7QPG - chains W and X of the 6 polymer chains in the assembly; structure by electron microscopy, 3.90 A resolution.

== Chain W (and X) ==
Protein: Centromere/kinetochore protein zw10 homolog
Source organism: Homo sapiens
Notes: chain X of this document is another copy of the same molecule, construct and numbering; everything in this record applies to it too
Reference sequence: O43264 (ZW10_HUMAN); residues 1-779 here = UniProt positions 1-779
Amino-acid sequence (779 residues; each row starts with the number of its first residue):
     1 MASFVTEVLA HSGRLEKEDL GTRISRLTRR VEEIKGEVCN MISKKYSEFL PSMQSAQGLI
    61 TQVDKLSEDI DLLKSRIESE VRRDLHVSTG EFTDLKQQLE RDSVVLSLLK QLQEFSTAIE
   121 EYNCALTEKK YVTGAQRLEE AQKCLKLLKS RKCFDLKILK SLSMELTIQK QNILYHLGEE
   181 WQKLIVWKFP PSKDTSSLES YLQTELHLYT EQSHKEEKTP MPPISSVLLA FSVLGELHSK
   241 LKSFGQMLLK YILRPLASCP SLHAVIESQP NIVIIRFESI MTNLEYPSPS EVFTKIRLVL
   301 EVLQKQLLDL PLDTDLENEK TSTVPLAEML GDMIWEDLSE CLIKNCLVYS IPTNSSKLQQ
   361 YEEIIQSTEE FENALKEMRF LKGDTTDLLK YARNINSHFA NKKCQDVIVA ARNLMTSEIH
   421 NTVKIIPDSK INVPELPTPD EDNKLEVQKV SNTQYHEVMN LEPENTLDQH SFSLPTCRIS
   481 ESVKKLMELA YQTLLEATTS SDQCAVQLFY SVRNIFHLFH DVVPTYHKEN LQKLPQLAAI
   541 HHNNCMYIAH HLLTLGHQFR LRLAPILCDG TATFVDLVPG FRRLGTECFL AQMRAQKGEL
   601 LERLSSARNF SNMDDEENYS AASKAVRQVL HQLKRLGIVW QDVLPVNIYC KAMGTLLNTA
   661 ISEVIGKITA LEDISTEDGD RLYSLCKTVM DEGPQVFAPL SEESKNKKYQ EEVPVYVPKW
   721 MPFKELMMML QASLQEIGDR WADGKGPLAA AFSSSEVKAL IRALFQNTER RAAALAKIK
From the paper describing this entry:
  - self-association interface (contacts with another copy of this molecule): Glu418, Ile419, His420, Asn421, Thr422, Glu529, Gln536, Arg635, Ile638

== How chain W and chain X interact ==
Pairs across the interface - 14 pairs, chain W then chain X:
  Glu418(W) - Ile638(X)
  Ile419(W) - Thr422(X)
  Ile419(W) - Arg478(X)
  Ile419(W) - Gln536(X)
  Ile419(W) - Val643(X)  hydrophobic
  Asn421(W) - Asn421(X)
  Asn421(W) - Thr422(X)  hydrogen bond (side chain-backbone)
  Thr422(W) - Ile419(X)
  Thr422(W) - Asn421(X)  hydrogen bond (backbone-side chain)
  Arg478(W) - Ile419(X)
  Gln536(W) - Ile419(X)
  Arg635(W) - Glu418(X)  salt bridge
  Ile638(W) - Glu418(X)
  Val643(W) - Ile419(X)  hydrophobic
Also at the interface, not in a pair above, chain W (13 interface residues in all): His420, Tyr526, Glu529, Gln641
Also at the interface, not in a pair above, chain X (13 interface residues in all): His420, Tyr526, Glu529, Arg635, Gln641

== Overview ==
Chain W and chain X each contribute 13 residues to their interface, with 2 hydrogen bonds and 1 salt bridge.
Polar contacts include Arg635(W)-Glu418(X) and Asn421(W)-Thr422(X). From the paper: a self-association
interface involving Glu418(W), Ile419(W) and His420(W) among others.
Both chains are Centromere/kinetochore protein zw10 homolog (Homo sapiens). Entry 7QPG (Human RZZ kinetochore
corona complex) was determined by electron microscopy.
